PDB entry 8U7U | electron microscopy, 2.16 A resolution | chains H and 2 of the 28 polymer chains in the assembly

# Chain H
Name: Proteasome subunit beta type-1
Organism: Saccharomyces cerevisiae S288C
Notes: EC 3.4.25.1
Reference sequence: P38624 (PSB1_YEAST); residues 1-215 here = UniProt positions 1-215
Chain sequence (215 residues; row label = number of the first residue in the row):
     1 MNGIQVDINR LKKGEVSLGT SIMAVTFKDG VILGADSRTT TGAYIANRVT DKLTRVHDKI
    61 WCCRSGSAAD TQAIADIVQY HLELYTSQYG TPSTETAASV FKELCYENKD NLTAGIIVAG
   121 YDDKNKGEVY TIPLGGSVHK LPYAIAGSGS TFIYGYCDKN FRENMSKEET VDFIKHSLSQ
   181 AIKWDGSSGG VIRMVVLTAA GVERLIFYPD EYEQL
Unresolved in the structure: 1-19
Curated features (UniProtKB/Swiss-Prot):
  - active site: Thr-20 (Nucleophile)
  - modified residue: Met-1 (N-acetylmethionine)

# Chain 2
Name: Proteasome subunit beta type-7
Organism: Saccharomyces cerevisiae S288C
Notes: EC 3.4.25.1
Reference sequence: P30657 (PSB7_YEAST); numbering as in UniProt (aligned over 1-266)
Chain sequence (266 residues; each row starts with the number of its first residue):
     1 MNHDPFSWGR PADSTYGAYN TQIANAGASP MVNTQQPIVT GTSVISMKYD NGVIIAADNL
    61 GSYGSLLRFN GVERLIPVGD NTVVGISGDI SDMQHIERLL KDLVTENAYD NPLADAEEAL
   121 EPSYIFEYLA TVMYQRRSKM NPLWNAIIVA GVQSNGDQFL RYVNLLGVTY SSPTLATGFG
   181 AHMANPLLRK VVDRESDIPK TTVQVAEEAI VNAMRVLYYR DARSSRNFSL AIIDKNTGLT
   241 FKKNLQVENM KWDFAKDIKG YGTQKI
Unresolved in the structure: 1-34, 266

# How chain H and chain 2 interact
Contacting residue pairs (56; chain H residue first):
  Arg-38(H) with Ala-222(2)
  Thr-40(H) with Ala-222(2)
  Ala-43(H) with Arg-220(2); Asp-221(2); Ala-222(2), hydrogen bond (backbone-backbone)
  Tyr-44(H) with Phe-179(2), hydrophobic; Arg-220(2)
  Ile-45(H) with Tyr-219(2); Arg-220(2), hydrogen bond (backbone-backbone); Asp-221(2); Ala-222(2)
  Ala-46(H) with Arg-220(2), hydrogen bond (backbone-side chain)
  Arg-48(H) with Tyr-219(2); Lys-251(2), hydrogen bond (side chain-backbone); Trp-252(2); Phe-254(2)
  Val-49(H) with Phe-254(2), hydrophobic; Ala-255(2), hydrophobic; Ile-258(2)
  Asp-51(H) with Lys-259(2); Gly-260(2), hydrogen bond (side chain-backbone); Gln-264(2)
  Leu-53(H) with Gln-264(2), hydrogen bond (backbone-side chain)
  Thr-54(H) with Tyr-261(2); Gln-264(2)
  Arg-55(H) with Gln-264(2), hydrogen bond (backbone-side chain)
  Trp-61(H) with Gln-264(2)
  Arg-64(H) with Tyr-261(2)
  Gln-72(H) with Tyr-261(2), hydrogen bond (backbone-side chain)
  Ala-75(H) with Tyr-261(2)
  Asp-76(H) with Tyr-261(2), hydrogen bond
  Phe-152(H) with Leu-66(2), hydrophobic
  Lys-183(H) with Leu-67(2)
  Trp-184(H) with Ser-65(2); Leu-66(2); Leu-67(2), hydrogen bond (backbone-backbone); Arg-68(2)
  Asp-185(H) with Ser-65(2)
  Gly-186(H) with Ser-65(2), hydrogen bond (backbone-backbone); Leu-67(2); Ala-222(2); Arg-223(2)
  Gly-190(H) with Trp-252(2)
  Val-191(H) with Trp-252(2), hydrophobic
  Arg-193(H) with Ala-255(2), hydrogen bond (side chain-backbone); Ile-258(2)
  Arg-204(H) with Gln-264(2)
  Ile-206(H) with Ala-255(2); Lys-256(2)
  Tyr-208(H) with Trp-252(2); Asp-253(2); Lys-256(2)
  Pro-209(H) with Trp-252(2)
  Asp-210(H) with Arg-226(2), salt bridge
  Glu-213(H) with Tyr-218(2), hydrogen bond; Arg-226(2), salt bridge
Interface residues without a listed pair, chain H (34 interface residues in all): Asn-47, Ile-182, Ser-187
Interface residues without a listed pair, chain 2 (25 interface residues in all): Asn-70, Met-183

# Overview
The interface between chain H and chain 2 involves 34 residues on one side and 25 on the other; the contacts
include 13 hydrogen bonds and 2 salt bridges. Polar contacts include Asp-210(H)/Arg-226(2),
Glu-213(H)/Arg-226(2) and Ala-46(H)/Arg-220(2).
Chain H is Proteasome subunit beta type-1 and chain 2 is Proteasome subunit beta type-7, both from
Saccharomyces cerevisiae S288C; the structure, Proteasome 20S Core Particle from Beta 3 D205 deletion, was
determined by electron microscopy (same publication as 8U6Y).
